Entry 3PCK (X-ray diffraction, 2.13 A resolution); this record covers chains E and Q of the 12 polymer chains in the assembly.

Chain E:
Protein: Protocatechuate 3,4-dioxygenase
Organism: Pseudomonas putida
Notes: EC 1.13.11.3
UniProtKB: P00436 (PCXA_PSEPU); numbering as in UniProt (aligned over 1-200)
Sequence (200 residues; row label = number of the first residue in the row):
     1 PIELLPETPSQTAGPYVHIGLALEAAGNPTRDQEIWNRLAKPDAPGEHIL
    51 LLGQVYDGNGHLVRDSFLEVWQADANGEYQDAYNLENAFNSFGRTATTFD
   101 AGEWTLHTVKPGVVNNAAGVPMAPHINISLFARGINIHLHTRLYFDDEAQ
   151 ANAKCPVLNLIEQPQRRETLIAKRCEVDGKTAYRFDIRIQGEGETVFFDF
Small-molecule neighbours: 6-hydroxyisonicotinic acid N-oxide (NNO): Thr-12, Gly-14, Pro-15, Arg-133

Chain Q:
Protein: Protocatechuate 3,4-dioxygenase
Organism: Pseudomonas putida
Notes: EC 1.13.11.3
UniProtKB: P00437 (PCXB_PSEPU); residues 301-538 here correspond to UniProt positions 1-238 (UniProt number = residue number - 300)
Sequence (238 residues; row label = number of the first residue in the row):
   301 PAQDNSRFVIRDRNWHPKALTPDYKTSIARSPRQALVSIPQSISETTGPN
   351 FSHLGFGAHDHDLLLNFNNGGLPIGERIIVAGRVVDQYGKPVPNTLVEMW
   401 QANAGGRYRHKNDRYLAPLDPNFGGVGRCLTDSDGYYSFRTIKPGPYPWR
   451 NGPNDWRPAHIHFGISGPSIATKLITQLYFEGDPLIPMCPIVKSIANPEA
   501 VQQLIAKLDMNNANPMDCLAYRFDIVLRGQRKTHFENC
Not modelled in the structure: 368-370, 537-538
Covalent attachments: beta-mercaptoethanol (BME) linked to Cys-429
Metal / ion sites: Fe ion: Tyr-408, His-460, His-462 (together with 6-hydroxyisonicotinic acid N-oxide)
Small-molecule neighbours: 6-hydroxyisonicotinic acid N-oxide (NNO): Tyr-324, Tyr-408, Tyr-447, Trp-449, Arg-457, His-460, His-462, Gln-477, Ile-491

Chain E / chain Q interface:
Residue-residue contacts (170; chain E residue first):
  Leu-4(E) / Val-309(Q)  hydrophobic
  Leu-4(E) / Gln-387(Q)
  Leu-4(E) / Tyr-388(Q)  hydrophobic
  Leu-5(E) / Asp-386(Q)
  Leu-5(E) / Gln-387(Q)  hydrogen bond (backbone-side chain)
  Pro-6(E) / Trp-315(Q)  hydrophobic
  Pro-6(E) / Gln-503(Q)
  Pro-6(E) / Val-526(Q)
  Glu-7(E) / Arg-311(Q)  salt bridge
  Glu-7(E) / Trp-315(Q)  hydrogen bond (backbone-side chain)
  Glu-7(E) / His-316(Q)  salt bridge
  Glu-7(E) / Gln-387(Q)
  Glu-7(E) / Leu-474(Q)
  Glu-7(E) / Gln-503(Q)  hydrogen bond (backbone-side chain)
  Glu-7(E) / Val-526(Q)
  Glu-7(E) / Arg-528(Q)
  Thr-8(E) / His-316(Q)
  Thr-8(E) / Leu-474(Q)
  Thr-8(E) / Thr-476(Q)
  Thr-8(E) / Gln-503(Q)
  Thr-8(E) / Leu-504(Q)
  Thr-8(E) / Ile-525(Q)
  Thr-8(E) / Val-526(Q)  hydrogen bond (backbone-backbone)
  Pro-9(E) / His-316(Q)
  Pro-9(E) / Thr-476(Q)  hydrogen bond (backbone-side chain)
  Pro-9(E) / Ile-495(Q)  hydrophobic
  Pro-9(E) / Ala-500(Q)
  Pro-9(E) / Gln-503(Q)
  Pro-9(E) / Leu-504(Q)
  Ser-10(E) / His-316(Q)  hydrogen bond (backbone-side chain)
  Ser-10(E) / Pro-317(Q)
  Ser-10(E) / Leu-474(Q)
  Ser-10(E) / Ile-475(Q)  hydrogen bond (side chain-backbone)
  Gln-11(E) / Ile-475(Q)  hydrogen bond (backbone-backbone)
  Gln-11(E) / Thr-476(Q)
  Gln-11(E) / Gln-477(Q)
  Gln-11(E) / Tyr-479(Q)  hydrogen bond
  Gln-11(E) / Ile-491(Q)
  Gln-11(E) / Val-492(Q)
  Gln-11(E) / Ser-494(Q)
  Gln-11(E) / Ile-495(Q)
  Gln-11(E) / Leu-504(Q)
  Thr-12(E) / Tyr-324(Q)
  Thr-12(E) / Gln-477(Q)  hydrogen bond (backbone-side chain)
  Thr-12(E) / Ile-491(Q)
  Ala-13(E) / Trp-400(Q)
  Ala-13(E) / His-462(Q)
  Ala-13(E) / Ile-475(Q)  hydrophobic
  Pro-15(E) / His-410(Q)
  Tyr-16(E) / Trp-400(Q)
  Tyr-16(E) / Tyr-408(Q)  hydrophobic
  Tyr-16(E) / His-410(Q)
  Tyr-16(E) / Asn-412(Q)
  Tyr-16(E) / Asp-413(Q)
  Tyr-16(E) / Tyr-447(Q)  hydrogen bond
  Val-17(E) / Trp-400(Q)
  His-18(E) / His-410(Q)
  Ile-19(E) / Trp-400(Q)  hydrophobic
  Ile-19(E) / Gln-401(Q)
  Ile-19(E) / Tyr-408(Q)  hydrophobic
  Ile-19(E) / Arg-409(Q)
  Ile-19(E) / His-410(Q)
  Ile-19(E) / Val-426(Q)
  Gly-20(E) / Trp-400(Q)
  Leu-21(E) / Glu-398(Q)
  Leu-21(E) / Ile-475(Q)  hydrophobic
  Ala-25(E) / Lys-411(Q)  hydrogen bond (backbone-side chain)
  Ala-26(E) / Lys-411(Q)
  Gly-27(E) / Lys-411(Q)
  Asn-28(E) / Arg-409(Q)  hydrogen bond (side chain-backbone)
  Arg-31(E) / Asp-360(Q)
  Arg-31(E) / Val-426(Q)
  Arg-31(E) / Arg-428(Q)
  Gln-33(E) / Leu-354(Q)
  Gln-33(E) / Gly-355(Q)  hydrogen bond (side chain-backbone)
  Gln-33(E) / Arg-428(Q)  hydrogen bond (backbone-side chain)
  Glu-34(E) / Arg-428(Q)  salt bridge
  Ile-35(E) / Phe-351(Q)  hydrophobic
  Asp-57(E) / Ala-329(Q)
  Gly-58(E) / Ala-329(Q)  hydrogen bond (backbone-backbone)
  Asn-59(E) / Ala-329(Q)
  Val-63(E) / Arg-330(Q)
  Asp-65(E) / Arg-330(Q)  salt bridge
  Glu-69(E) / Lys-473(Q)  salt bridge
  Trp-71(E) / Ser-344(Q)  hydrogen bond (side chain-backbone)
  Trp-71(E) / Thr-347(Q)  hydrogen bond
  Trp-71(E) / Gly-348(Q)
  Trp-71(E) / Pro-349(Q)
  Trp-71(E) / Ile-470(Q)  hydrophobic
  Glu-78(E) / Pro-301(Q)
  Tyr-79(E) / Pro-301(Q)
  Tyr-79(E) / Ala-302(Q)  hydrogen bond (backbone-backbone)
  Tyr-79(E) / Ile-343(Q)  hydrophobic
  Tyr-79(E) / Ser-344(Q)  hydrogen bond
  Asp-81(E) / Pro-301(Q)
  Asp-81(E) / Ala-302(Q)
  Asp-81(E) / Gly-348(Q)
  Asp-81(E) / Pro-349(Q)
  Asp-81(E) / Asn-350(Q)  hydrogen bond (backbone-backbone)
  Ala-82(E) / Asn-350(Q)
  Tyr-83(E) / Asn-350(Q)  hydrogen bond (backbone-backbone)
  Tyr-83(E) / Phe-351(Q)  hydrophobic
  Tyr-83(E) / His-353(Q)
  Phe-92(E) / Pro-349(Q)  hydrophobic
  Phe-92(E) / Phe-351(Q)  hydrophobic
  Arg-94(E) / Glu-398(Q)  salt bridge
  Arg-94(E) / Lys-473(Q)
  Phe-99(E) / His-410(Q)
  Phe-99(E) / Asn-412(Q)
  Val-114(E) / Ile-343(Q)  hydrophobic
  Val-114(E) / Ser-344(Q)
  Ala-117(E) / Arg-307(Q)
  Ala-117(E) / Gln-341(Q)
  Ala-117(E) / Glu-536(Q)
  Met-122(E) / Ser-342(Q)
  Met-122(E) / Ser-344(Q)
  His-125(E) / Ser-344(Q)  hydrogen bond
  Asn-127(E) / Ser-344(Q)
  Asn-127(E) / Ile-470(Q)
  Phe-131(E) / Lys-473(Q)
  Phe-131(E) / Ile-475(Q)  hydrophobic
  Arg-133(E) / Tyr-324(Q)
  Arg-133(E) / Thr-326(Q)
  Arg-133(E) / Arg-330(Q)  hydrogen bond (backbone-side chain)
  Gly-134(E) / Tyr-324(Q)  hydrogen bond (backbone-side chain)
  Gly-134(E) / Ser-327(Q)
  Gly-134(E) / Arg-330(Q)
  Ile-135(E) / Arg-330(Q)
  Asn-136(E) / Pro-317(Q)
  Asn-136(E) / Lys-318(Q)  hydrogen bond (side chain-backbone)
  Asn-136(E) / Ala-319(Q)  hydrogen bond (side chain-backbone)
  Asn-136(E) / Thr-321(Q)  hydrogen bond
  Asn-136(E) / Tyr-324(Q)
  Asn-136(E) / Ser-494(Q)
  Ile-137(E) / Arg-313(Q)
  Ile-137(E) / His-316(Q)
  His-138(E) / Arg-311(Q)
  His-138(E) / Lys-473(Q)
  His-140(E) / Arg-311(Q)
  Arg-142(E) / Ser-342(Q)
  Arg-142(E) / Ser-344(Q)
  Arg-142(E) / Glu-345(Q)  salt bridge
  Leu-160(E) / Pro-340(Q)
  Arg-166(E) / Gln-334(Q)
  Ile-189(E) / Arg-330(Q)
  Ile-189(E) / Ser-331(Q)
  Ile-189(E) / Pro-332(Q)
  Gln-190(E) / Ile-328(Q)  hydrogen bond (side chain-backbone)
  Gln-190(E) / Ala-329(Q)
  Gln-190(E) / Ser-331(Q)  hydrogen bond (side chain-backbone)
  Gln-190(E) / Arg-333(Q)
  Glu-194(E) / Pro-332(Q)
  Glu-194(E) / Arg-333(Q)  hydrogen bond (side chain-backbone)
  Glu-194(E) / Gln-334(Q)  hydrogen bond (side chain-backbone)
  Val-196(E) / Val-337(Q)  hydrophobic
  Phe-197(E) / Pro-332(Q)  hydrophobic
  Phe-197(E) / Leu-336(Q)
  Phe-197(E) / Val-337(Q)  hydrogen bond (backbone-backbone)
  Phe-198(E) / Val-337(Q)
  Phe-198(E) / Ile-339(Q)  hydrophobic
  Asp-199(E) / Arg-313(Q)  salt bridge
  Asp-199(E) / Val-337(Q)  hydrogen bond (backbone-backbone)
  Asp-199(E) / Ser-338(Q)
  Asp-199(E) / Ile-339(Q)  hydrogen bond (backbone-backbone)
  Phe-200(E) / Ile-310(Q)
  Phe-200(E) / Ile-339(Q)
  Phe-200(E) / Gln-341(Q)  hydrogen bond (backbone-side chain)
  Phe-200(E) / Glu-345(Q)
  Phe-200(E) / Ala-471(Q)  hydrophobic
  Phe-200(E) / Arg-528(Q)  hydrogen bond (backbone-side chain)
Also at the interface, not in a pair above, chain E (75 interface residues in all): Gly-14, Leu-23, Glu-24, Pro-29, Gln-80, Asn-84, Asn-115, Asn-116, Ala-132, Leu-139, Ile-161
Also at the interface, not in a pair above, chain Q (85 interface residues in all): Asp-304, Ala-335, Phe-367, Val-385, Gly-389, Leu-396, Asp-524, Leu-527

Summary:
75 residues of chain E and 85 residues of chain Q are in contact; the contacts include 37 hydrogen bonds and 8
salt bridges. Among the polar pairs are Glu-7(E)/Arg-311(Q), Glu-7(E)/His-316(Q) and Glu-34(E)/Arg-428(Q).
6-hydroxyisonicotinic acid N-oxide is bound between chain E and chain Q.
Chain E is Protocatechuate 3,4-dioxygenase and chain Q is Protocatechuate 3,4-dioxygenase, both from
Pseudomonas putida; the structure, Structure of protocatechuate 3,4-dioxygenase complexed with
6-hydroxynicotinic acid N-oxide, was determined by X-ray diffraction (same publication as 3PCA, 3PCJ, 3PCL and
3PCM).
